PDB entry 4IQ9 | X-ray diffraction, 1.40 A resolution | chain A

== Chain A ==
Molecule: Cytochrome P450 121
Organism: Mycobacterium tuberculosis
Notes: EC 1.14.-.-
UniProt: P0A514 (CP121_MYCTU); numbering as in UniProt (aligned over 2-396)
Chain sequence (395 residues; numbered 2 to 396; the number before each row is that of its first residue):
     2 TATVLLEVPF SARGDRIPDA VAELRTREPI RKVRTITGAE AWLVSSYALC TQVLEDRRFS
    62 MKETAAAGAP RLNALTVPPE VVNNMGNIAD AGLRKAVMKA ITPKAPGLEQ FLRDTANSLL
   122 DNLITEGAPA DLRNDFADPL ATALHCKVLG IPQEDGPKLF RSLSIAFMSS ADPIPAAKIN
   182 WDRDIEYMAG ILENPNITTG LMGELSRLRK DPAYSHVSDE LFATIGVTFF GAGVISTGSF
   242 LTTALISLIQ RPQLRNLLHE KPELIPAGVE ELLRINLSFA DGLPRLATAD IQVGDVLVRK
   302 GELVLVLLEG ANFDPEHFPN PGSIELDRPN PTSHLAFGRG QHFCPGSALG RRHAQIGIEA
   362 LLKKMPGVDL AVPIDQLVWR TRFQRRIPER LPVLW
Disordered / not traced: 2
Ion coordination: heme Fe near Cys345 (its only coordinating residue here)
Small-molecule neighbours:
  - 1GB ((3S,6S)-3-(4-hydroxybenzyl)-6-(1H-indol-3-ylmethyl)piperazine-2,5-dione): Met62, Thr77, Val78, Val82, Val83, Asn85, Ala167, Phe168, Trp182, Val228, Thr229, Ala233, Gln385, Arg386
  - heme (HEM): Met62, Met86, Ile102, His146, Phe230, Ala233, Gly234, Ser237, Thr238, Phe241, Leu274, Phe280, Leu284, Arg286, Leu309, Leu336, Ala337, Phe338, Gly339, Gln342, His343, Phe344, Cys345, Pro346, Gly347, Leu350, Gly351
Reported in the primary citation:
  - binding site for 1GB: Val83, Asn85, Phe168, Trp182
  - conformationally variable residues (side-chain flip): Phe168

== In short ==
Bound to chain A: heme and compound 1GB. From the paper: a binding site for 1GB at Val83, Asn85 and Phe168
among others; conformational variability at Phe168.
Chain A is Cytochrome P450 121 (Mycobacterium tuberculosis); the structure, Substrate and reaction specificity
of Mycobacterium tuberculosis cytochrome P450 CYP121, was determined by X-ray diffraction (same publication as
4IPS, 4IPW and 4IQ7).
